PDB entry 5AIG | X-ray diffraction, 1.16 A resolution | chain A

# Chain A
Name: Limonene-1,2-epoxide hydrolase
Notes: EC 3.3.2.8
Amino-acid sequence (125 residues; each row starts with the number of its first residue):
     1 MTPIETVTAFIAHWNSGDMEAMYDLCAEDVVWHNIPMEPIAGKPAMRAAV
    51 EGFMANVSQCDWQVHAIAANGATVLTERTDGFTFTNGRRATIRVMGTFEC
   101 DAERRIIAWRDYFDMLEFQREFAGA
Disordered / not traced: 125
Ligand contacts: 2-propylpentanamide (VPR): Trp-32, Asn-34, Met-37, Phe-53, Met-54, Trp-62, Arg-78, Asp-80, Phe-82, Ile-92, Val-94, Trp-109, Asp-111, Phe-113, Phe-118, Phe-122

# Overview
Ligands of chain A: 2-propylpentanamide.
Chain A is Limonene-1,2-epoxide hydrolase; the structure, Discovery and characterization of thermophilic
limonene-1,2-epoxide hydrolases from hot spring metagenomic libraries. Tomsk-sample- Valpromide complex, was
determined by X-ray diffraction (same publication as 5AIF, 5AIH and 5AII).
